7SK3 - chains A and F of the 6 polymer chains in the assembly; structure by electron microscopy, 3.80 A resolution.

== Chain A ==
Molecule: Atypical chemokine receptor 3
Source organism: Homo sapiens
Reference sequence: P25106 (ACKR3_HUMAN); residue numbers follow UniProt; this construct covers 2-362
Amino-acid sequence (393 residues; row label = number of the first residue in the row; numbers below 1 keep their minus sign (Gly-1 is residue -1)):
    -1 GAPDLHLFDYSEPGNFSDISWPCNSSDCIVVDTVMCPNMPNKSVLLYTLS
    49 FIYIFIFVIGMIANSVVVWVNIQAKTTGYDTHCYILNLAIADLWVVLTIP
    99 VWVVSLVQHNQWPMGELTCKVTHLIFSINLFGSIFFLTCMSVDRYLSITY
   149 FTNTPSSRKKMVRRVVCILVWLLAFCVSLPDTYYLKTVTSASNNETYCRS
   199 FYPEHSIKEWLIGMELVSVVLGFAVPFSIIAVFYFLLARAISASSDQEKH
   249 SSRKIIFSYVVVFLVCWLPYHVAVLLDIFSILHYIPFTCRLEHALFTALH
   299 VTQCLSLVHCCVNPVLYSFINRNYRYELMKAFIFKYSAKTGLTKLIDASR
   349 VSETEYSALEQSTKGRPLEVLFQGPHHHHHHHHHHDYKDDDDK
Unresolved in the structure: -1 to 25, 330-391
Construct notes: cloning artifact (-1 to 1); expression tag (363-391)
UniProt features mapped onto this chain:
  - region: Tyr324 to Lys362 (C-terminal cytoplasmic tail)
  - modified residue (Phosphoserine): Ser347, Ser350, Ser355
  - glycosylation (N-linked (GlcNAc...) asparagine): Asn13, Asn22, Asn39
  - natural variant: Val258 (V258M: In OCABSN)
  - mutagenesis: Ser145 (S145A: Does not result in CXCL12-inducible chemotaxis, calcium mobilization or ERK activation, and has no effect on CXCR7-mediated CXCL12 degradation; when associated with V-147), Thr147 (T147V: Does not result in CXCL12-inducible chemotaxis, calcium mobilization or ERK activation, and has no effect on CXCR7-mediated CXCL12 degradation; when associated with A-145)
Cystine bridges: Cys117-Cys196
Reported in the primary citation:
  - binding site for cholesterol: Trp169
  - contacts within the chain: Tyr232-Tyr257 (pi stacking), Tyr257-Tyr315 (pi stacking)
  - mutagenesis - W100A, F124A, D179A, R197A, E213A, D275A: decreased signaling with Stromal cell-derived factor 1 (citing earlier work)
  - mutagenesis - Y268A, Q301A: decreased signaling with Stromal cell-derived factor 1
  - mutagenesis - Y315A: decreased signaling (citing earlier work)
  - mutagenesis - Y268A, Q301A: increased signaling (constitutive activity)
  - mutagenesis - Y257L: decreased signaling in response to constitutive
  - specificity-determining residues: Ser216, Leu305 (proposed by the authors, not directly observed)

== Chain F ==
Molecule: CID24 Fab heavy chain
Source organism: Homo sapiens
Notes: antibody fragment or engineered binder
Amino-acid sequence (238 residues; each row starts with the number of its first residue):
     1 EISEVQLVESGGGLVQPGGSLRLSCAASGFNISSSSIHWVRQAPGKGLEW
    51 VASISPSYGYTSYADSVKGRFTISADTSKNTAYLQMNSLRAEDTAVYYCA
   101 RVSYWDWTWGWSKYEGMDYWGQGTLVTVSSASTKGPSVFPLAPSSKSTSG
   151 GTAALGCLVKDYFPEPVTVSWNSGALTSGVHTFPAVLQSSGLYSLSSVVT
   201 VPSSSLGTQTYICNVNHKPSNTKVDKKVEPKSCDKTHT
Unresolved in the structure: 1-4, 130-238
Cystine bridges: Cys25-Cys99

== Chain A / chain F interface ==
Contacting residue pairs (51; chain A residue first):
  Asn69(A) - Trp111(F)
  Tyr77(A) - Ser112(F)
  Tyr77(A) - Lys113(F)
  Asp78(A) - Gly110(F)
  Asp78(A) - Ser112(F)  hydrogen bond (backbone-backbone)
  Asp78(A) - Tyr114(F)  hydrogen bond
  Thr79(A) - Gly110(F)
  Thr79(A) - Trp111(F)
  His80(A) - Trp109(F)
  His80(A) - Gly110(F)  hydrogen bond (backbone-backbone)
  Ile83(A) - Gly110(F)
  Ile83(A) - Trp111(F)  hydrophobic
  Met138(A) - Trp109(F)  hydrophobic
  Asp141(A) - Trp109(F)
  Arg142(A) - Asp106(F)  salt bridge
  Arg142(A) - Trp109(F)
  Tyr143(A) - Tyr58(F)
  Ser145(A) - Tyr104(F)  hydrogen bond
  Ile146(A) - Ser33(F)
  Ile146(A) - Tyr104(F)  hydrophobic
  Thr147(A) - Ser57(F)
  Thr147(A) - Tyr58(F)
  Tyr148(A) - Tyr58(F)  hydrophobic
  Thr150(A) - Ser36(F)
  Thr150(A) - Ser55(F)
  Asn151(A) - Ser36(F)
  Asn151(A) - Ser53(F)  hydrogen bond
  Asn151(A) - Ile54(F)
  Asn151(A) - Ser55(F)
  Asn151(A) - Tyr60(F)
  Ser154(A) - Tyr114(F)
  Lys158(A) - Tyr114(F)
  Ile239(A) - Asp106(F)
  Ala241(A) - Asn31(F)
  Ser242(A) - Asn31(F)
  Ser242(A) - Ser34(F)
  Asp244(A) - Trp105(F)
  Gln245(A) - Tyr104(F)  hydrogen bond (side chain-backbone)
  Gln245(A) - Trp105(F)
  Gln245(A) - Asp106(F)  hydrogen bond (side chain-backbone)
  His248(A) - Trp105(F)
  His248(A) - Trp107(F)
  Ser249(A) - Asp106(F)
  Ser249(A) - Trp107(F)
  Ser316(A) - Trp111(F)
  Asn319(A) - Trp107(F)
  Asn319(A) - Trp111(F)
  Arg320(A) - Trp107(F)
  Asn321(A) - Thr108(F)
  Asn321(A) - Trp111(F)  hydrogen bond (side chain-backbone)
  Tyr322(A) - Trp111(F)  hydrophobic
Interface residues without a listed pair, chain A (38 interface residues in all): Val65, Val68, Gly76, Thr152, Arg156, Leu235, Ser243, Tyr315
Interface residues without a listed pair, chain F (25 interface residues in all): Gly29, Phe30, Ser35, His38

== Overview ==
Chain A and chain F form an interface of 38 and 25 residues respectively; the contacts include 8 hydrogen
bonds and 1 salt bridge. Polar pairs include Arg142(A)-Asp106(F), Asp78(A)-Tyr114(F) and Ser145(A)-Tyr104(F).
From the paper: a binding site for cholesterol at Trp169(A); W100A, F124A and D179A of chain A, among others,
reduce signaling with Stromal cell-derived factor 1; 10 substitutions were tested in all.
Here chain A is Atypical chemokine receptor 3 and chain F is CID24 Fab heavy chain, both from Homo sapiens.
Entry 7SK3 (Cryo-EM structure of ACKR3 in complex with CXCL12, an intracellular Fab, and an extracellular Fab)
was determined by electron microscopy, deposited together with 7SK4, 7SK5, 7SK6, 7SK7, 7SK8 and 7SK9.
